2G0G - chains A and B; structure by X-ray diffraction, 2.54 A resolution.

[Chain A (and B)]
Protein: Peroxisome proliferator-activated receptor gamma
Source organism: Homo sapiens
Notes: fragment: Ligand binding domain(residues 207-477); chain B of this document is another copy of the same molecule, construct and numbering; everything in this record applies to it too
Reference sequence: P37231 (PPARG_HUMAN); residues 207-477 here correspond to UniProt positions 235-505 (UniProt number = residue number + 28)
Amino-acid sequence (271 residues; row label = number of the first residue in the row):
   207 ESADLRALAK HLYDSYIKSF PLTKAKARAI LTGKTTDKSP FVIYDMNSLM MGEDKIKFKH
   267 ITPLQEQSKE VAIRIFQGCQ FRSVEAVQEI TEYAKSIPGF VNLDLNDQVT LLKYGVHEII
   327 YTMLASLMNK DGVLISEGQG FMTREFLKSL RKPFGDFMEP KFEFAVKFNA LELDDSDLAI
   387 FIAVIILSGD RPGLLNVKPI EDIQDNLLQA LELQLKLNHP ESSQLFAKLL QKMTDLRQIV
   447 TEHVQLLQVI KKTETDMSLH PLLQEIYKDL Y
UniProt features mapped onto this chain:
  - motif: Pro467 to Asp475 (9aaTAD)
  - binding site (rosiglitazone): Gln286 to Ser289, His323, His449, Tyr473
  - cross-link: Lys224 (Glycyl lysine isopeptide (Lys-Gly) (interchain with G-Cter in ubiquitin))
Ligand contacts: SP0 (3-fluoro-N-[1-(4-fluorophenyl)-3-(2-thienyl)-1H-pyrazol-5-yl]benzenesulfonamide): Ala278, Ile281, Phe282, Cys285, Gln286, Arg288, Ser289, Ile326, Tyr327, Leu330, Leu353, Leu356, Phe360, Phe363, Met364, Lys367, His449, Leu453, Leu465, Leu469, Tyr473

[How chain A and chain B interact]
Residue-residue contacts (23; chain A residue first):
  Asp220(A) with Leu311(B)
  Ile223(A) with Leu311(B), hydrophobic
  Lys224(A) with Gln314(B); Val315(B)
  Thr297(A) with Pro467(B)
  Lys301(A) with Gln294(B), hydrogen bond (backbone-side chain); His466(B); Pro467(B); Leu468(B)
  Ser302(A) with Gln294(B)
  Val307(A) with Phe287(B); Val290(B), hydrophobic; Glu291(B); Gln294(B)
  Asn308(A) with Glu291(B)
  Asp310(A) with Ile267(B); Glu272(B)
  Leu311(A) with Gln271(B)
  Asn312(A) with Glu272(B), hydrogen bond
  Gln314(A) with Phe287(B)
  Leu401(A) with Ile267(B), hydrophobic
  Asn402(A) with Ile267(B); Thr268(B)
Also at the interface, not in a pair above, chain A (17 interface residues in all): His217, Glu298, Leu309
Also at the interface, not in a pair above, chain B (19 interface residues in all): His266, Pro269, Lys301, Glu471, Ile472

[Summary]
17 residues of chain A and 19 residues of chain B are in contact; the contacts include 2 hydrogen bonds. Polar
contacts include Lys301(A)-Gln294(B) and Asn312(A)-Glu272(B). Chain A binds compound SP0. Curated annotation
(UniProt) lists 7 rosiglitazone-binding residues on chain A.
Both chains are Peroxisome proliferator-activated receptor gamma (Homo sapiens). Entry 2G0G (Structure-based
drug design of a novel family of PPAR partial agonists: virtual screening, x-ray crystallography and ...) was
determined by X-ray diffraction (same publication as 2G0H).
